PDB entry 9EVD | electron microscopy, 5.60 A resolution (low resolution: residue-level contacts below are approximate; hydrogen-bond / salt-bridge calls are withheld) | chains 5 and 6 of the 9 polymer chains in the assembly

# Chain 5
Name: Mitochondrial F1F0 ATP synthase associated 14 kDa protein
Organism: Polytomella sp. Pringsheim 198.80
UniProtKB: A0A024FSR7 (A0A024FSR7_9CHLO); residues 1-123 here = UniProt positions 1-123
Sequence (123 residues; each row starts with the number of its first residue):
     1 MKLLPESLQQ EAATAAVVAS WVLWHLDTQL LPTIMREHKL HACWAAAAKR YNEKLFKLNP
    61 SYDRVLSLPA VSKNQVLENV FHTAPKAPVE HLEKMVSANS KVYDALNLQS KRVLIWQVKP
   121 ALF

# Chain 6
Name: Mitochondrial ATP synthase subunit ASA6
Organism: Polytomella sp. Pringsheim 198.80
UniProtKB: D7P897 (D7P897_9CHLO); residue numbers follow UniProt; this construct covers 1-151
Sequence (151 residues; row label = number of the first residue in the row):
     1 MMLRTLTRSS AVAGQAVRLF KTSAAAAEGN SVAGIIKSVN ETSGANLLSS LKTIKAQAAP
    61 IYPAAASSTG YSTQAKIALF GALSWILYRA DGQSKAHEWI VDLNLNVLQA AWLISFSSLI
   121 PFRAVYFAFR GMAPATASTL NGLKTFSSIS L
Unresolved in the structure: 1-27

# How chain 5 and chain 6 interact
Residue-residue contacts (24; chain 5 residue first):
  E37(5) - A135(6)
  H41(5) - P134(6)
  H41(5) - A135(6)
  H41(5) - S138(6)
  H41(5) - T139(6)
  H41(5) - L140(6)
  W44(5) - N141(6)
  W44(5) - G142(6)
  W44(5) - L143(6)
  A45(5) - N141(6)
  N52(5) - G142(6)
  N52(5) - L143(6)
  N52(5) - K144(6)
  N52(5) - S147(6)
  L55(5) - L143(6)
  L55(5) - S147(6)
  N59(5) - S147(6)
  N59(5) - I149(6)
  S61(5) - I149(6)
  S61(5) - S150(6)
  S61(5) - L151(6)
  Y62(5) - F146(6)
  Y62(5) - S147(6)
  R64(5) - L151(6)
Interface residues without a listed pair, chain 5 (14 interface residues in all): H38, L40, A48, Y51
Interface residues without a listed pair, chain 6 (16 interface residues in all): T136, S148

# Summary
The interface between chain 5 and chain 6 involves 14 residues on one side and 16 on the other.
Here chain 5 is Mitochondrial F1F0 ATP synthase associated 14 kDa protein and chain 6 is Mitochondrial ATP
synthase subunit ASA6, both from Polytomella sp. Pringsheim 198.80. Entry 9EVD (In situ structure of the
peripheral stalk of the mitochondrial ATPsynthase in whole Polytomella cells) was determined by electron
microscopy.
